PDB entry 1LHF | X-ray diffraction, 2.40 A resolution | chains H and I of the 3 polymer chains in the assembly

== Chain H ==
Protein: Alpha-thrombin
From: Homo sapiens
Notes: EC 3.4.21.5
UniProt: P00734 (THRB_HUMAN); the construct lacks a stretch of the UniProt sequence and is renumbered around it, so the offset changes along the chain: 16-36 = UniProt 364-384; 37-60 = UniProt 386-409; 61-77 = UniProt 419-435; 78-97 = UniProt 437-456; 7 more segments
Chain sequence (259 residues; numbered 16 to 247 plus 31 insertion-coded residues; 4 numbers in that range are skipped by the numbering (no residue carries them; nothing is unmodelled there); the number before each row is that of its first residue; a row labelled like 60A-60I holds insertion residues (60A, then the next letters in order)):
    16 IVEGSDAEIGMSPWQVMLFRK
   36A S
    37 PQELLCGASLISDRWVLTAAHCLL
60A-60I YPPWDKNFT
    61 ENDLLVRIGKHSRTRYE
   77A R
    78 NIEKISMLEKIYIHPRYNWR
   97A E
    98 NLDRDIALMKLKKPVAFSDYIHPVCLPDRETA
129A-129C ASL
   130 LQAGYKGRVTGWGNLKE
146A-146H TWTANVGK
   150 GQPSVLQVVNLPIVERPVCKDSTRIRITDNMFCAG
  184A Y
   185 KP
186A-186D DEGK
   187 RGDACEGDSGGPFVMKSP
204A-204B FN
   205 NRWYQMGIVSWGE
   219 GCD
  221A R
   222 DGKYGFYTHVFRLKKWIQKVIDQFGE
Unresolved in the structure: 146A-146H, 246-247
Disulfide bonds: Cys-42/Cys-58, Cys-168/Cys-182, Cys-191/Cys-220
Covalent attachments: ac-(D)phe-pro-borohomolys-oh (DI4) linked to Ser-195
Ligand contacts: ac-(D)phe-pro-borohomolys-oh (DI4): Cys-42, His-57, Tyr-60A, Trp-60D, Glu-97A, Asn-98, Leu-99, Ile-174, Asp-189, Ala-190, Cys-191, Glu-192, Gly-193, Asp-194, Val-213, Ser-214, Trp-215, Gly-216, Glu-217, Gly-219, Tyr-225, Gly-226
UniProt features mapped onto this chain:
  - region: Ala-183 to Val-200 (High affinity receptor-binding region which is also known as the TP508 peptide)
  - active site (Charge relay system): His-57, Asp-102, Ser-195
  - glycosylation: Asn-60G (N-linked (GlcNAc...) (complex) asparagine)

== Chain I ==
Protein: Hirudin
From: Hirudo medicinalis
Chain sequence (12 residues; numbered 54 to 65; the number before each row is that of its first residue):
    54 GDFEEIPEEYLQ
Unresolved in the structure: 61-65

== How chain H and chain I interact ==
Pairs across the interface - 18 pairs, chain H then chain I:
  Phe-34(H) / Phe-56(I)  hydrophobic
  Phe-34(H) / Ile-59(I)  hydrophobic
  Gln-38(H) / Gly-54(I)
  Gln-38(H) / Glu-57(I)
  Gln-38(H) / Glu-58(I)  hydrogen bond
  Gln-38(H) / Ile-59(I)
  Leu-40(H) / Phe-56(I)  hydrophobic
  Leu-65(H) / Ile-59(I)  hydrophobic
  Arg-67(H) / Ile-59(I)
  Arg-73(H) / Asp-55(I)  salt bridge
  Thr-74(H) / Asp-55(I)
  Thr-74(H) / Phe-56(I)
  Thr-74(H) / Glu-57(I)  hydrogen bond (backbone-backbone)
  Arg-75(H) / Glu-57(I)
  Tyr-76(H) / Glu-57(I)  hydrogen bond (backbone-side chain)
  Tyr-76(H) / Glu-58(I)
  Tyr-76(H) / Pro-60(I)
  Ile-82(H) / Ile-59(I)  hydrophobic
Other interface residues (no listed pair), chain H (12 interface residues in all): Glu-39, Gln-151

== Summary ==
The interface between chain H and chain I involves 12 residues on one side and 7 on the other, with 3 hydrogen
bonds and 1 salt bridge. Polar contacts include Arg-73(H)/Asp-55(I), Gln-38(H)/Glu-58(I) and
Tyr-76(H)/Glu-57(I). Covalently linked ac-(D)phe-pro-borohomolys-oh: at Ser-195(H).
Chain H is Alpha-thrombin (Homo sapiens) and chain I is Hirudin (Hirudo medicinalis); the structure, Human
alpha-thrombin complexed with ac-(d)phe-pro-boro-homolys-oh, was determined by X-ray diffraction (same
publication as 1LHC, 1LHD, 1LHE and 1LHG).
